PDB entry 2R8K | X-ray diffraction, 3.30 A resolution | chains U and A of the 3 polymer chains in the assembly

Chain U:
Molecule: 10-nt DNA strand
Sequence (10 nucleotides; row label = number of the first residue in the row):
     4 GGCTCACCAC
Metal / ion sites: Cisplatin Pt: DG4, DG5
Ligand contacts: Cisplatin (CPT): DG4, DG5, DC6

Chain A:
Name: DNA polymerase eta
Organism: Saccharomyces cerevisiae
Notes: EC 2.7.7.7; fragment: Catalytic domain
Reference sequence: Q04049 (POLH_YEAST); residue numbers follow UniProt; this construct covers 1-531
Sequence (554 residues; row label = number of the first residue in the row; numbers below 1 keep their minus sign (Met-22 is residue -22)):
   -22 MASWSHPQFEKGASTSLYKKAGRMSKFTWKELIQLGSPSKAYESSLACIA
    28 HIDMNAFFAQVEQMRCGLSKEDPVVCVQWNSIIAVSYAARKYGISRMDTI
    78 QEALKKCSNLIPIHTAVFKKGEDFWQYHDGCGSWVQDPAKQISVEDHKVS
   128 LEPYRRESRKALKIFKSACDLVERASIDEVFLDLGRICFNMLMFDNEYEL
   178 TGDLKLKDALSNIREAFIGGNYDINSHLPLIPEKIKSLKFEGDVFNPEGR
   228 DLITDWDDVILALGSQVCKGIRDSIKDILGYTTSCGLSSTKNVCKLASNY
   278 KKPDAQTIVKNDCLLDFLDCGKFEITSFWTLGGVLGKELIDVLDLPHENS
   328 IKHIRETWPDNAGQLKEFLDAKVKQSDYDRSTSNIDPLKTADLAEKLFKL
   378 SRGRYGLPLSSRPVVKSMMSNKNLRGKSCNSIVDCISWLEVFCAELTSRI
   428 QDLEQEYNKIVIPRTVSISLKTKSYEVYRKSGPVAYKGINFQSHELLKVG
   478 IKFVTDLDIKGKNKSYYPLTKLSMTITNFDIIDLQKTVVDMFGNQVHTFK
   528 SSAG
Not modelled in the structure: -22 to -2, 510-531
Differences from the reference sequence: expression tag (-22 to 0)
Swiss-Prot annotation at these positions:
  - binding site (Mg(2+)): Asp30, Asp155
  - mutagenesis: Asp30 (D30A: Abolishes DNA polymerase activity), Phe34 (F34L: Alters translesion activity), Glu39 (E39A: Abolishes DNA polymerase activity), Tyr64 (Y64F/A: Decreases efficiency of nucleotide incorporation), Arg67 (R67A: Decreases efficiency of nucleotide incorporation), Asp155 (D155A: Abolishes DNA polymerase activity and increases UV-induced mutations), Glu156 (E156A: Decreases efficiency of nucleotide incorporation), Lys279 (K279A: Decreases efficiency of nucleotide incorporation)
Metal / ion sites: Ca2+ site 1: Asp30, Asp155, Glu156 (together with 2'-deoxyadenosine 5'-triphosphate); Ca2+ site 2: Asp30, Met31, Asp155 (together with 2'-deoxyadenosine 5'-triphosphate)
Ligand contacts: 2'-deoxyadenosine 5'-triphosphate (DTP): Asp30, Met31, Asn32, Ala33, Phe34, Phe35, Ile60, Tyr64, Arg67, Arg73, Asp155, Glu156, Lys279

How chain U and chain A interact:
Contacting residue pairs - 14 pairs, chain U then chain A:
  DG4(U) - Arg73(A)  hydrogen bond to the base
  DG4(U) - Met74(A)  base contact
  DC6(U) - Trp56(A)  hydrogen bond to the phosphate
  DC6(U) - Lys125(A)  phosphate contact
  DT7(U) - Lys125(A)  salt bridge to the phosphate
  DT7(U) - Met396(A)  sugar contact
  DT7(U) - Asn398(A)  hydrogen bond to the phosphate
  DT7(U) - Arg426(A)  hydrogen bond to the phosphate
  DC8(U) - Met395(A)  phosphate contact
  DC8(U) - Met396(A)  hydrogen bond to the phosphate
  DC8(U) - Arg426(A)  salt bridge to the phosphate
  DA9(U) - Val392(A)  phosphate contact
  DA9(U) - Lys393(A)  hydrogen bond to the phosphate
  DA9(U) - Ser394(A)  hydrogen bond to the phosphate
Interface residues without a listed pair, chain U (7 interface residues in all): DG5, DC10
Interface residues without a listed pair, chain A (13 interface residues in all): Gln55, Ser397

Overview:
Chain U and chain A form an interface of 7 and 13 residues respectively, with 7 hydrogen bonds and 2 salt
bridges. Polar pairs include DG4(U)-Arg73(A), DC6(U)-Trp56(A) and DT7(U)-Asn398(A). Chain U binds Cisplatin.
Chain A binds 2'-deoxyadenosine 5'-triphosphate.
Chain U is a 10-nt DNA strand and chain A is DNA polymerase eta (Saccharomyces cerevisiae); the structure,
Structure of the Eukaryotic DNA Polymerase eta in complex with 1,2-d(GpG)-cisplatin containing DNA, was
determined by X-ray diffraction (same publication as 2R8J).
